PDB entry 1RRC | X-ray diffraction, 2.46 A resolution | chains B and A

== Chain B ==
Molecule: 3-nt DNA strand
Sequence (3 nucleotides; each row starts with the number of its first residue):
   400 GTC

== Chain A ==
Name: Polynucleotide kinase
Source organism: Enterobacteria phage T4
Notes: EC 2.7.1.78
UniProt: P06855 (KIPN_BPT4); residue numbers follow UniProt; this construct covers 1-301
Chain sequence (301 residues; each row starts with the number of its first residue):
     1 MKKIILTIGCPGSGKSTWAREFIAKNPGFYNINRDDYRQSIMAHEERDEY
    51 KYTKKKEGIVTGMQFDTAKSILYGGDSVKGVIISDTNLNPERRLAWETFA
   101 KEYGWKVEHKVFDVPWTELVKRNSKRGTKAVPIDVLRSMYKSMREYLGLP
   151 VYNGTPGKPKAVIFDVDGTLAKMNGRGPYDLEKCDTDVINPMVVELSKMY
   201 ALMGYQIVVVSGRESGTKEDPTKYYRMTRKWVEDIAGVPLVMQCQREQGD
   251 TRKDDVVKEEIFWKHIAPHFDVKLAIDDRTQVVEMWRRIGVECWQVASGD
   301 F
Unresolved in the structure: 174-186
Differences from the reference sequence: modified residue (1, 42, 63, 139, 143, 173, 192, 199, 203, 227, 242, 285)
Modified positions: Mse1, Mse42, Mse63, Mse139, Mse143, Mse173, Mse192, Mse199, Mse203, Mse227, Mse242, Mse285 (selenomethionine; parent Met)
Metal / ion sites: Ca2+ site 1 near Tyr140 (its only coordinating residue here); Ca2+ site 2: Asp165, Asp167, Asp278
Ligand contacts: ADP (adenosine-5'-diphosphate): Cys10, Pro11, Gly12, Ser13, Gly14, Lys15, Ser16, Thr17, Ser84, Arg122, Arg126, Lys129
From the paper describing this entry:
  - binding site for the 3-nt DNA strand (chain B): Arg34, Asp35, Arg38, Tyr52, Asp85, Thr86, Asn89, Val131, Pro132, Val135
  - binding site for ADP: Lys15, Ser16, Arg126
  - catalytic residues: Arg126 (proposed by the authors, not directly observed)

== How chain B and chain A interact ==
Contacting residue pairs - 20 pairs, chain B then chain A:
  DG400(B) - Pro11(A)  phosphate contact
  DG400(B) - Asp35(A)  phosphate contact
  DG400(B) - Arg38(A)  sugar contact
  DG400(B) - Thr86(A)  phosphate contact
  DG400(B) - Val131(A)  base contact
  DG400(B) - Pro132(A)  base contact
  DG400(B) - Val135(A)  base contact
  DT401(B) - Arg34(A)  sugar contact
  DT401(B) - Asp35(A)  phosphate contact
  DT401(B) - Arg38(A)  salt bridge to the phosphate
  DT401(B) - Tyr50(A)  base contact
  DT401(B) - Tyr52(A)  base contact
  DT401(B) - Glu57(A)  sugar contact
  DT401(B) - Asp85(A)  phosphate contact
  DT401(B) - Thr86(A)  hydrogen bond to the phosphate
  DC402(B) - Arg34(A)  salt bridge to the phosphate
  DC402(B) - Glu57(A)  phosphate contact
  DC402(B) - Thr61(A)  hydrogen bond to the sugar
  DC402(B) - Asn89(A)  hydrogen bond to the phosphate
  DC402(B) - Arg92(A)  phosphate contact
Other interface residues (no listed pair), chain A (16 interface residues in all): Asn87

== Summary ==
3 residues of chain B face 16 of chain A across their interface, with 3 hydrogen bonds and 2 salt bridges.
Polar contacts include DC402(B)-Thr61(A), DT401(B)-Thr86(A) and DC402(B)-Asn89(A). From the paper: the
catalytic residue Arg126(A); a binding site for the 3-nt DNA strand (chain B) at Arg34(A), Asp35(A) and
Arg38(A) among others.
Here chain B is a 3-nt DNA strand and chain A is Polynucleotide kinase (Enterobacteria phage T4). Entry 1RRC
(T4 polynucleotide kinase bound to 5'-gtc-3' ssdna) was determined by X-ray diffraction together with 1RC8 and
1RPZ from the same study.
